Entry 2C6Y (X-ray diffraction, 2.40 A resolution); this record covers chains B and D of the 4 polymer chains in the assembly.

# Chain B
Molecule: Forkhead box protein K2
From: Homo sapiens
Notes: fragment: dna-binding domain, residues 251-348
Reference sequence: Q01167 (FOXK2_HUMAN); residues 1-98 here correspond to UniProt positions 251-348 (UniProt number = residue number + 250)
Sequence (111 residues; row label = number of the first residue in the row; numbers below 1 keep their minus sign (Ala-12 is residue -12)):
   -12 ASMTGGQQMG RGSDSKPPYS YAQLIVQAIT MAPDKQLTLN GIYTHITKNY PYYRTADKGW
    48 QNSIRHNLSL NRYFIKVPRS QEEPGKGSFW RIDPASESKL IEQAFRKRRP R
Unresolved in the structure: -12 to 0, 97-98
Metal / ion sites: Mg2+: Leu55, Ser56, Asn58, Phe61
Swiss-Prot annotation at these positions:
  - region: Arg98 (DNA-binding)

# Chain D
Molecule: Interleukin 2 promotor
Sequence (16 nucleotides; numbered 1 to 16; the number before each row is that of its first residue):
     1 ATGTATTGTT TACAAC

# How chain B and chain D interact
Contacting residue pairs (19):
  Leu26(B) - DT2(D)  phosphate contact
  Leu26(B) - DG3(D)  phosphate contact
  Asn27(B) - DT2(D)  phosphate contact
  Tyr30(B) - DT2(D)  phosphate contact
  Arg52(B) - DT2(D)  base contact
  Arg52(B) - DG3(D)  hydrogen bond to the base
  Arg52(B) - DT4(D)  base contact
  His53(B) - DT4(D)  base contact
  His53(B) - DA5(D)  base contact
  His53(B) - DT6(D)  hydrogen bond to the base
  Ser56(B) - DG3(D)  sugar contact
  Ser56(B) - DT4(D)  hydrogen bond to the phosphate
  Lys63(B) - DG3(D)  phosphate contact
  Lys63(B) - DT4(D)  salt bridge to the phosphate
  Gly74(B) - DT2(D)  phosphate contact
  Gly74(B) - DG3(D)  phosphate contact
  Ser75(B) - DG3(D)  hydrogen bond to the phosphate
  Trp77(B) - DG3(D)  hydrogen bond to the phosphate
  Trp77(B) - DT4(D)  phosphate contact
Interface residues without a listed pair, chain B (12 interface residues in all): Lys45, Lys73

# Summary
The interface between chain B and chain D involves 12 residues on one side and 5 on the other, with 5 hydrogen
bonds and 1 salt bridge. Polar pairs include Arg52(B)-DG3(D), His53(B)-DT6(D) and Ser56(B)-DT4(D). Leu55(B),
Ser56(B), Asn58(B) and Phe61(B) coordinate Mg2+.
Chain B is Forkhead box protein K2 (Homo sapiens) and chain D is Interleukin 2 promotor; the structure,
Crystal structure of interleukin enhancer-binding factor 1 bound to DNA, was determined by X-ray diffraction.
